PDB entry 6IYI | X-ray diffraction, 2.20 A resolution | chains A and B

== Chain A ==
Protein: Alpha chain
From: Acipenser stellatus
Amino-acid sequence (142 residues; each row starts with the number of its first residue):
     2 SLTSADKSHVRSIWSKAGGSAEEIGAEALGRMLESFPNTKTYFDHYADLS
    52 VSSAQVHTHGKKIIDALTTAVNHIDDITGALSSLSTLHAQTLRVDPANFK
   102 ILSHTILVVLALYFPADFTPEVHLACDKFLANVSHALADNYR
Ion coordination: heme Fe near His89 (its only coordinating residue here)
Ligand contacts: heme (HEM): Met33, Thr40, Tyr43, Phe44, His46, Tyr47, His60, Lys63, Ile64, Ala67, Leu68, Leu85, Leu88, His89, Leu93, Val95, Asn99, Phe100, Leu103, Ile107, Val134, Leu138

== Chain B ==
Protein: Beta chain
From: Acipenser stellatus
Amino-acid sequence (146 residues; each row starts with the number of its first residue):
     1 VKWTDSERFAITTLWAKVDVERVGAQALVRLLVVYPWTQRYFGAFGNISD
    51 AAAIAGNAKVHAHGKTVLSSVGIAIAHMDDLAGAFTALSAFHSETLHVDP
   101 DNFEHFGDCLSIVLAATFGTAYTPDVHAAWQKMIAVIISALSKEYH
Ion coordination: heme Fe near His92 (its only coordinating residue here)
Ligand contacts: heme (HEM): Leu31, Thr38, Tyr41, Phe42, Ala44, Phe45, His63, Thr66, Val67, Ser70, Leu88, Phe91, His92, Leu96, Val98, Asn102, Phe103, Phe106, Ile137, Leu141

== Interface between chain A and chain B ==
Residue-residue contacts (38):
  Arg32(A) - Tyr122(B)  hydrogen bond (side chain-backbone)
  Arg32(A) - Thr123(B)
  Arg32(A) - Pro124(B)
  Arg32(A) - His127(B)  hydrogen bond
  Glu35(A) - Pro124(B)
  Glu35(A) - Asp125(B)
  Glu35(A) - Ala128(B)
  Ser36(A) - His127(B)
  Ser36(A) - Ala128(B)
  Ser36(A) - Gln131(B)
  Phe37(A) - Gln131(B)
  Val52(A) - Pro124(B)  hydrophobic
  His105(A) - Asp108(B)  salt bridge
  Leu108(A) - Ile112(B)  hydrophobic
  Val109(A) - Ile112(B)  hydrophobic
  Val109(A) - Ala115(B)
  Val109(A) - His127(B)
  Ala112(A) - Ile112(B)
  Ala112(A) - Ala116(B)
  Leu113(A) - Ala115(B)
  Leu113(A) - Gly119(B)
  Leu113(A) - Thr120(B)
  Leu113(A) - Tyr122(B)
  Pro116(A) - Ala116(B)
  Phe119(A) - Arg30(B)  hydrogen bond (backbone-side chain)
  Phe119(A) - Ile112(B)  hydrophobic
  Thr120(A) - Arg30(B)
  Pro121(A) - Val29(B)  hydrophobic
  Pro121(A) - Arg30(B)
  Pro121(A) - Val33(B)
  Pro121(A) - Val34(B)
  Glu122(A) - Ala51(B)
  His124(A) - Arg30(B)  hydrogen bond
  His124(A) - Val34(B)
  His124(A) - Ile112(B)
  Leu125(A) - Val33(B)
  Leu125(A) - Val34(B)
  Asp128(A) - Tyr35(B)
Interface residues without a listed pair, chain A (20 interface residues in all): Glu28, Thr106
Interface residues without a listed pair, chain B (21 interface residues in all): Cys109, Ser111

== Overview ==
20 residues of chain A and 21 residues of chain B are in contact, with 4 hydrogen bonds and 1 salt bridge.
Polar contacts include His105(A)-Asp108(B), Arg32(A)-Tyr122(B) and Arg32(A)-His127(B). Bound to chain A: heme.
Chain B binds heme.
Here chain A is Alpha chain and chain B is Beta chain, both from Acipenser stellatus. Entry 6IYI (X-ray
sequence and high resolution crystal structure of Starry sturgeon methemoglobin) was determined by X-ray
diffraction (same publication as 6IYH).
